PDB entry 2O9F | X-ray diffraction, 2.55 A resolution | chain A

== Chain A ==
Name: Aquaporin Z
Organism: Escherichia coli
UniProt: P60844 (AQPZ_ECOLI); residues 1-231 here = UniProt positions 1-231
Sequence (234 residues; each row starts with the number of its first residue; numbers below 1 keep their minus sign (Ala-2 is residue -2)):
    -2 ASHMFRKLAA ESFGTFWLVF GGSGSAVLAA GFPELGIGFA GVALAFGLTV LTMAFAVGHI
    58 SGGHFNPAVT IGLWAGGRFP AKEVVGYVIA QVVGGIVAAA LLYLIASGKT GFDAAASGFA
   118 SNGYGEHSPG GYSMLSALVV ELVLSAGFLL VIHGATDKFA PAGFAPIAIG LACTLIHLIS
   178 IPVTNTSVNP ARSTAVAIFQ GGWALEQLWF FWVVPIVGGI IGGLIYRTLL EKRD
Not modelled in the structure: -2, 231
Construct notes: cloning artifact (-2 to 0); engineered mutation Ser9 (Cys in P60844), Ser20 (Cys in P60844), Cys170 (Leu in P60844)
Swiss-Prot annotation at these positions:
  - motif: Asn63 to Ala65 (NPA 1), Asn186 to Ala188 (NPA 2)
  - site (Selectivity filter): Phe43, His174, Thr183, Arg189

== Summary ==
Chain A is Aquaporin Z (Escherichia coli); the structure, Crystal Structure of AqpZ mutant L170C, was
determined by X-ray diffraction (same publication as 2O9D, 2O9E and 2O9G).
